4UWV - chain A; structure by X-ray diffraction, 1.77 A resolution.

# Chain A
Molecule: Lysozyme C
Organism: Gallus gallus
Notes: EC 3.2.1.17
Reference sequence: P00698 (LYSC_CHICK); residues 1-129 here correspond to UniProt positions 19-147 (UniProt number = residue number + 18)
Sequence (129 residues; row label = number of the first residue in the row):
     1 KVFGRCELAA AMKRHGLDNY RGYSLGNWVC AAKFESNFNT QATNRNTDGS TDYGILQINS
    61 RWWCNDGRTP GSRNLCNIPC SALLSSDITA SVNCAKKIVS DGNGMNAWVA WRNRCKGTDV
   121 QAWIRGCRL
Disulfide bonds: C6-C127, C30-C115, C64-C80, C76-C94
Metal / ion sites: ruthenium ion site 1 near H15 (its only coordinating residue here); Na+: S60, C64, S72, R73; ruthenium ion site 2 near D101 (its only coordinating residue here)
Small-molecule neighbours: carbon monoxide (CMO): F3, A11, H15, S86, D87, I88
UniProt features mapped onto this chain:
  - active site: E35, D52
  - binding site (substrate): D101
From the paper describing this entry:
  - ruthenium ion coordination: H15, D101

# Summary
Ligands of chain A: carbon monoxide. S60, C64, S72 and R73 form the Na+ site. From UniProt: active-site
residues E35 and D52 and substrate-binding residue D101. The paper reports ruthenium ion coordination by H15
and D101.
Chain A is Lysozyme C (Gallus gallus); the structure, Lysozyme soaked with a ruthenium based CORM with a
pyridine ligand (complex 8), was determined by X-ray diffraction, deposited together with 4UWN and 4UWU.
